Entry 4E97 (X-ray diffraction, 1.30 A resolution); this record covers chain A.

# Chain A
Protein: Lysozyme
From: Enterobacteria phage T4
Notes: EC 3.2.1.17
UniProtKB: P00720 (LYS_BPT4); numbering as in UniProt (aligned over 1-164)
Amino-acid sequence (187 residues; numbered -22 to 164; the number before each row is that of its first residue; numbers below 1 keep their minus sign (Met-22 is residue -22)):
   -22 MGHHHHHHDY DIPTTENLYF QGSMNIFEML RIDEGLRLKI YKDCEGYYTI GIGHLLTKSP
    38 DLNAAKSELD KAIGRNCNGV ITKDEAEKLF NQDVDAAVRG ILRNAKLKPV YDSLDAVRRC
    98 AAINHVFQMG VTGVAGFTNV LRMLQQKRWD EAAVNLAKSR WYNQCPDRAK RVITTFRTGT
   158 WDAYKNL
Not modelled in the structure: -22 to -11
Differences from the reference sequence: expression tag (-22 to 0); engineered mutation Cys21 (Thr in P00720), Asp38 (Ser in P00720), Ala99 (Leu in P00720), His102 (Met in P00720), Val108 (Glu in P00720), Val117 (Ser in P00720), Cys142 (Thr in P00720), Asp144 (Asn in P00720)
Cystine bridges: Cys21-Cys142
Ligand contacts: 2-hydroxyethyl disulfide (HED): Met106, Thr109, Gly110, Gly113, Phe114
Curated features (UniProtKB/Swiss-Prot):
  - active site (Proton donor/acceptor): Glu11, Asp20
  - binding site (substrate): Leu32, Phe104, Asn132
  - mutagenesis: Glu11 (E11A/F/H/M/N: Complete loss of enzymatic activity; E11N: Loss of 84% of enzymatic activity; E11Q: Complete loss of activity), Asp20 (D20A/N/S/T: Complete loss of enzymatic activity; D20C: Nearly no effet on specific enzymatic activity; D20E/Q: Loss of 99% of enzymatic activity), Thr26 (T26E: Complete loss of activity at neutral pH; covalently bound substrate; T26H: Facilitates transglycosylation more effectively than hydrolysis; covalently bound substrate), Gly30 (G30A: Almost complete loss of enzymatic activity; G30F: Almost complete loss of enzymatic activity. The enzyme is destabilized by 1.5 kcal/mol), Asn132 (N132I: 5-fold decrease in enzymatic activity; N132M/F: 2-fold decrease in enzymatic activity)
From the paper describing this entry:
  - contacts within the chain: His102-Met106 (hydrogen bond)
  - binding site for beta-mercaptoethanol: His102
  - mutagenesis - A99L: decreased catalytic activity
  - mutagenesis - A99L (5.6 kcal/mol): increased stability
  - mutagenesis - M106A (1.8-fold), M106D (2.1-fold), L118Q (3.3-fold): increased catalytic activity
  - mutagenesis - M106A (0.1 kcal/mol), M106D (0.5 kcal/mol), L118Q (0.7 kcal/mol): decreased stability
  - mutagenesis - V103N, L121Q: abolished expression

# In short
Bound to chain A: 2-hydroxyethyl disulfide. Curated annotation (UniProt) lists active-site residues Glu11 and
Asp20, 3 substrate-binding residues and 5 mutagenesis sites. The paper reports a binding site for
beta-mercaptoethanol at His102; M106A, M106D and L118Q increase catalytic activity; 6 substitutions were
tested in all.
Chain A is Lysozyme (Enterobacteria phage T4); the structure, T4 Lysozyme L99A/M102H with 2-Mercaptoethanol
Bound, was determined by X-ray diffraction (same publication as 4EKP, 4EKQ, 4EKR and 4EKS).
